Entry 1XXJ (X-ray diffraction, 2.80 A resolution); this record covers chains A and D of the 4 polymer chains in the assembly.

== Chain A (and D) ==
Protein: Uricase
Organism: Aspergillus flavus
Notes: EC 1.7.3.3; chain D of this document is another copy of the same molecule, construct and numbering; everything in this record applies to it too
Reference sequence: Q00511 (URIC_ASPFL); numbering as in UniProt (aligned over 1-301)
Amino-acid sequence (301 residues; numbered 1 to 301; the number before each row is that of its first residue):
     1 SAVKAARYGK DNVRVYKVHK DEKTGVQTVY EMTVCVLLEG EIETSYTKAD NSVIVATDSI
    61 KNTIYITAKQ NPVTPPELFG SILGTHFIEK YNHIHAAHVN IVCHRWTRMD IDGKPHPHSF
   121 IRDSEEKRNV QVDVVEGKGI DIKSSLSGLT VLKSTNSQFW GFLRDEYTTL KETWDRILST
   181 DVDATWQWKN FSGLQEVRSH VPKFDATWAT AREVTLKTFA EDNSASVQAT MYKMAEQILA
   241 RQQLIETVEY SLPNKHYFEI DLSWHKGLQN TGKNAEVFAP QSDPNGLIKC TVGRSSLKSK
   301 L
Unresolved in the structure: 296-301
Sequence notes: modified residue (1)
Modified positions: S1 (n-acetyl-serine; SAC)
Ligand contacts:
  - 5-amino-6-nitropyrimidine-2,4(1h,3h)-dione (UNC), molecule 1: Y8, I54, A56, T57, D58
  - 5-amino-6-nitropyrimidine-2,4(1h,3h)-dione (UNC), molecule 2: F159, L170, R176, S226, V227, Q228, N254, H256, I288

== How chain A and chain D interact ==
Pairs across the interface (14; chain A residue first):
  E166(A) - W264(D)
  E166(A) - H265(D)  hydrogen bond (backbone-side chain)
  Y167(A) - W264(D)
  Y167(A) - H265(D)
  T168(A) - W264(D)
  T169(A) - W264(D)
  W264(A) - E166(D)
  W264(A) - Y167(D)
  W264(A) - T168(D)
  W264(A) - T169(D)
  H265(A) - E166(D)  hydrogen bond (side chain-backbone)
  H265(A) - Y167(D)
  S282(A) - D283(D)  hydrogen bond
  D283(A) - S282(D)  hydrogen bond
Interface residues without a listed pair, chain A (9 interface residues in all): K266
Interface residues without a listed pair, chain D (9 interface residues in all): K266

== In short ==
The chain A/chain D interface involves 9 residues from each chain; the contacts include 4 hydrogen bonds.
Polar contacts include E166(A)-H265(D) and S282(A)-D283(D). Ligands of chain A:
5-amino-6-nitropyrimidine-2,4(1h,3h)-dione.
Chain A and chain D are both Uricase (Aspergillus flavus); the structure, Urate oxidase from aspergillus
flavus complexed with 5-amino 6-nitro uracil, was determined by X-ray diffraction (same publication as 1WRR,
1WS2, 1WS3, 1XT4 and 1XY3).
